Entry 6HP5 (X-ray diffraction, 2.28 A resolution); this record covers chains A and B of the 4 polymer chains in the assembly.

# Chain A (and B)
Protein: SPBc2 prophage-derived uncharacterized protein YopK
From: Bacillus subtilis (strain 168)
Notes: chain B of this document is another copy of the same molecule, construct and numbering; everything in this record applies to it too
UniProt: O31927 (YOPK_BACSU); residue numbers follow UniProt; this construct covers 2-386
Chain sequence (386 residues; numbered 1 to 386; the number before each row is that of its first residue):
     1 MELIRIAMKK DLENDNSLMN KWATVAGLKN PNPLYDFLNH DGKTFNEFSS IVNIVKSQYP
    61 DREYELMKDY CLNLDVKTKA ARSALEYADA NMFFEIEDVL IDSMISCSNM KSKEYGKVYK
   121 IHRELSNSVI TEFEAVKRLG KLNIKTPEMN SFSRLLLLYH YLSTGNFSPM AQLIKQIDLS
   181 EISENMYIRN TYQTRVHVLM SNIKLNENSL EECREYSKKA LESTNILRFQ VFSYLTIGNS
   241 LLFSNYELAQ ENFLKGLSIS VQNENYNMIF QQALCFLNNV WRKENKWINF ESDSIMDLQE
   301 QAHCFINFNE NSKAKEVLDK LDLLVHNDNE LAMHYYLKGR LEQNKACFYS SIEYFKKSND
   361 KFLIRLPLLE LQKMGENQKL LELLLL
Sequence notes: initiating methionine (1)
Modified positions: Mse1 (selenomethionine); Mse8, Mse19, Mse67, Mse92, Mse104, Mse110, Mse149, Mse170, Mse186, Mse200, Mse268, Mse296, Mse333, Mse374 (selenomethionine; parent Met)
What the authors report for this chain:
  - binding site for Gly-met-pro-arg-gly-ala: Y159, L162, F167, V198, L199, N202, N206, R228, F232, L235, T236, N239, L242, I269, Q272, A273, F276, Mse296, Q299, E300, N329, D360, F362, L363
  - binding site for Gly-met-pro-arg-gly-ala: L205, Mse333
  - mutagenesis - N202A, D360A: abolished binding to Gly-met-pro-arg-gly-ala
  - mutagenesis - D360A: abolished binding to DNA

# How chain A and chain B interact
Pairs across the interface - 22 pairs, chain A then chain B:
  P169(A) - Q172(B)
  Q172(A) - P169(B)
  Q172(A) - Q172(B)
  Q176(A) - Q176(B)
  Y349(A) - N377(B)  hydrogen bond
  Y349(A) - K379(B)
  Y349(A) - L380(B)  hydrophobic
  Y349(A) - L383(B)  hydrophobic
  E353(A) - L386(B)
  E376(A) - N377(B)  hydrogen bond
  E376(A) - L380(B)
  N377(A) - Y349(B)  hydrogen bond
  N377(A) - E376(B)  hydrogen bond
  K379(A) - Y349(B)
  L380(A) - Y349(B)  hydrophobic
  L380(A) - L381(B)  hydrophobic
  L383(A) - Y349(B)
  L383(A) - I352(B)  hydrophobic
  L383(A) - L384(B)
  L384(A) - L383(B)
  L384(A) - L384(B)
  L386(A) - E353(B)
Interface residues without a listed pair, chain A (17 interface residues in all): S168, I352, K356, L371, L381
Interface residues without a listed pair, chain B (17 interface residues in all): S168, K356, L371

# Summary
The chain A/chain B interface involves 17 residues from each chain; the contacts include 4 hydrogen bonds.
Polar contacts include Y349(A)-N377(B) and E376(A)-N377(B). The paper reports a binding site for
Gly-met-pro-arg-gly-ala at Y159(A), L162(A) and F167(A) among others; N202A and D360A of chain A abolish
binding to Gly-met-pro-arg-gly-ala.
Chain A and chain B are both SPBc2 prophage-derived uncharacterized protein YopK (Bacillus subtilis (strain
168)); the structure, Arbitrium peptide receptor from spbeta phage, was determined by X-ray diffraction,
deposited together with 6HP7.
